PDB entry 8XKL | electron microscopy, 2.84 A resolution | chains p and s of the 8 polymer chains in the assembly

Chain p:
Protein: Acpii-5
From: Chroomonas placoidea
Sequence (218 residues; numbered 1 to 218; the number before each row is that of its first residue):
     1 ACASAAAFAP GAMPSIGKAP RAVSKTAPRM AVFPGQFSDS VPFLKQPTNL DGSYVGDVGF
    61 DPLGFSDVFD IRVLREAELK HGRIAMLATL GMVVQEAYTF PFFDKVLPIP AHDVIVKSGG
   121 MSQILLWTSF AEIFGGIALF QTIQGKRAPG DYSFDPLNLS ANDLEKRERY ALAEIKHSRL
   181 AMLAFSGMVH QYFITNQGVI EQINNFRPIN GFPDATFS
Not modelled in the structure: 1-31
Metal / ion sites: chlorophyll a Mg (4 sites), coordinated by Ser-40, Glu-78, Glu-132, Glu-174
Ligand contacts:
  - chlorophyll a (CLA), molecule 1: Asp-39, Ser-40, Val-41, Pro-42, Phe-43, Val-58, Phe-60
  - chlorophyll a (CLA), molecule 2: Leu-50, Tyr-54, Val-55, Gly-56, Asp-57, Val-58, Gly-59, Phe-60, Asp-61, Phe-65, Ser-66, Ile-71, Leu-74, Arg-75, Ala-77, Glu-78, His-81, Arg-179, Met-182, Leu-183
  - chlorophyll a (CLA), molecule 3: Phe-65, Phe-69, Leu-74, His-81
  - chlorophyll a (CLA), molecule 4: Val-73, Glu-76, Ala-77, Lys-80, His-81, Ile-84, Leu-125, Thr-128, Ser-129, Glu-132, Ile-133, Gly-136, Leu-139
  - chlorophyll a (CLA), molecule 5: Arg-83, Met-86, Leu-87, Leu-90, Gly-150, Asp-151, Tyr-152, Ser-153, Phe-154, Asp-155, Leu-159, Ser-160, Arg-167, Tyr-170, Ala-171, Ala-173, Glu-174
  - chlorophyll a (CLA), molecule 6: Ile-84, Leu-87, Ala-88, Leu-90, Gly-91, Val-94, Gln-95, Tyr-98, Thr-99, Phe-100, Phe-103, Asp-104, Val-106, Ala-111, Ile-115, Ile-124
  - chlorophyll a (CLA), molecule 7: Phe-100, Phe-102, Phe-103, Ser-118, Gly-119, Gly-120, Gln-123, Ile-124, Trp-127
  - chlorophyll a (CLA), molecule 8: His-112, Asp-113, Val-116, Met-121, Ser-122, Ile-124, Leu-125, Thr-128, Phe-185
  - chlorophyll a (CLA), molecule 9: Ser-122, Leu-125, Leu-126, Ser-129
  - chlorophyll a (CLA), molecule 10: Phe-130, Phe-134, Tyr-152, Ser-153, Phe-154
  - chlorophyll a (CLA), molecule 11: Arg-169, Leu-172, Ala-173, Lys-176, His-177, Leu-180
  - chlorophyll a (CLA), molecule 12: Leu-183, Ala-184, Ser-186, Gly-187, His-190, Gln-191, Ile-194, Thr-195, Gln-202, Phe-206, Arg-207, Pro-208, Ile-209
  - chlorophyll a (CLA), molecule 13: His-190, Phe-193, Ile-194
  - chlorophyll a (CLA), molecule 14: Phe-206, Pro-208, Ile-209, Phe-212
  - Allobetaxanthin (IHT; (1R)-3,5,5-trimethyl-4-[(3E,5E,7E,9E,11E,13E,15E,17E)-3,7,12,16-tetramethyl-18-(2,6,6-trimethylcyclohexen-1-yl)octadeca-3,5,7,9,11,13,15,17-octaen-1-ynyl]cyclohex-3-en-1-ol): Phe-60, Ile-109, His-112, Leu-183, Phe-185, Ser-186, Val-189, His-190, Phe-193
  - Alloxanthin (II0; (1R)-3,5,5-trimethyl-4-[(3E,5E,7E,9E,11E,13E,15E)-3,7,12,16-tetramethyl-18-[(4R)-2,6,6-trimethyl-4-oxidanyl-cyclohexen-1-yl]octadeca-3,5,7,9,11,13,15-heptaen-1,17-diynyl]cyclohex-3-en-1-ol), molecule 1: Phe-60, Asp-61, Pro-62, Leu-63, Gly-64, Phe-65, His-81, Ile-84, Ala-85, Ala-88, Met-92, Gln-95, Pro-108, Ile-109, Ala-111, His-112, Met-121, Met-182, Phe-185, Ser-186
  - Alloxanthin (II0), molecule 2: Lys-80, Arg-83, Ile-84, Leu-87, Phe-102, Phe-103, Ile-124, Thr-128, Ala-131, Glu-132, Tyr-152
  - Alloxanthin (II0), molecule 3: Met-86, Leu-87, Thr-89, Leu-90, Phe-154, Asp-155, Pro-156, Leu-157, Asn-158, Leu-159, His-177, Leu-180, Ala-181, Ala-184, Met-188, Gln-191, Val-199, Gln-202, Ile-203
  - Alloxanthin (II0), molecule 4: Gly-119, Gln-123, Leu-126, Trp-127
  - Alloxanthin (II0), molecule 5: Lys-176, Arg-179, Leu-180, Leu-183, Ile-194, Ile-209, Asn-210
  - Alloxanthin (II0), molecule 6: Pro-208, Phe-212, Pro-213
  - Chlorophyll c2 (KC2): Tyr-170, His-177, Leu-180

Chain s:
Protein: Ccpii-S
From: Chroomonas placoidea
Sequence (285 residues; row label = number of the first residue in the row):
     1 DHKRSRMMKS LALAAVGLAV GAEAFAPTPM VGGAKLALRT SSTRSVATVG PKMAMDVNAI
    61 VEGAQYLTAA VPNVPFVDEI TGEPQGLTAP IVHFGSVISL WLLFALPVWS AAYKAAGADT
   121 AEWVGVSQVT EDAPGIGLYG KYAPEYDGPT FREGLEYVLS FAWKPPILIA WKPRADLDRA
   181 MMDPARDTVV SSLYKSLGGA LDKTAVYDEE DQLLILSDME TFPETELGRR RVAQAEAAGW
   241 FTGNPSFGKS LIEYSEETKK GMREPGTVSI SAKELAALRA EAAKK
Not modelled in the structure: 1-82
Metal / ion sites: chlorophyll a Mg near Trp-163 (its only coordinating residue here)
Ligand contacts:
  - chlorophyll a (CLA), molecule 1: Leu-87, Thr-88, His-93, Ser-96, Val-97, Leu-100
  - chlorophyll a (CLA), molecule 2: Pro-90, Ile-91, Phe-94
  - chlorophyll a (CLA), molecule 3: Val-97, Leu-100, Trp-101, Phe-104, Ala-105, Val-108, Trp-109
  - chlorophyll a (CLA), molecule 4: Val-126, Ser-127, Gln-128
  - chlorophyll a (CLA), molecule 5: Gln-128, Val-129, Ala-133
  - chlorophyll a (CLA), molecule 6: Phe-151, Leu-155, Val-158
  - chlorophyll a (CLA), molecule 7: Ala-162, Trp-163, Lys-164, Pro-165, Pro-166, Ile-167, Leu-168, Ile-169, Trp-171, Lys-172
  - chlorophyll a (CLA), molecule 8: Ile-167, Leu-168, Trp-171

Chain p / chain s interface:
Residue-residue contacts (29; chain p residue first):
  Lys-45(p) with Glu-122(s)
  Thr-48(p) with Glu-122(s)
  Gly-64(p) with Trp-123(s)
  Asp-67(p) with Ala-116(s); Ala-118(s), hydrogen bond (backbone-backbone); Trp-123(s)
  Val-68(p) with Ala-112(s); Tyr-113(s); Ala-116(s); Gly-117(s); Trp-123(s), hydrophobic
  Phe-69(p) with Trp-109(s), hydrophobic; Ala-112(s); Ala-116(s)
  Asp-70(p) with Ala-112(s), hydrogen bond (backbone-backbone); Ala-115(s)
  Val-73(p) with Trp-109(s), hydrophobic; Ala-112(s), hydrophobic
  Val-116(p) with Pro-90(s)
  Ser-122(p) with Pro-90(s); His-93(s), hydrogen bond
  Leu-125(p) with His-93(s); Phe-94(s); Val-97(s), hydrophobic
  Ser-129(p) with Val-97(s)
  Leu-139(p) with Val-108(s), hydrophobic
  Phe-140(p) with Pro-107(s), hydrophobic; Val-108(s), hydrophobic
  Ile-143(p) with Ala-111(s), hydrophobic
Interface residues without a listed pair, chain p (19 interface residues in all): Ser-66, Arg-72, Leu-74, Ala-77
Interface residues without a listed pair, chain s (18 interface residues in all): Phe-104, Thr-120

Overview:
Chain p and chain s form an interface of 19 and 18 residues respectively; the contacts include 3 hydrogen
bonds. Among the polar pairs are Ser-122(p)/His-93(s), Asp-67(p)/Ala-118(s) and Asp-70(p)/Ala-112(s). 3
chlorophyll a molecules are bound between chain p and chain s.
Here chain p is Acpii-5 and chain s is Ccpii-S, both from Chroomonas placoidea. Entry 8XKL (Structure of
ACPII-CCPII from cryptophyte algae) was determined by electron microscopy.
